Entry 4YDL (X-ray diffraction, 1.80 A resolution); this record covers chains G and L of the 3 polymer chains in the assembly.

== Chain G ==
Molecule: Envelope glycoprotein gp160
Source organism: Human immunodeficiency virus 1
UniProtKB: Q0ED31 (Q0ED31_9HIV1); the construct has insertions or renumbered stretches relative to UniProt, so the offset changes along the chain: 44-123 = UniProt 43-122; 199-301 = UniProt 201-303; 324-355 = UniProt 325-356; 357-397 = UniProt 357-397; 1 more segments
Chain sequence (353 residues; row label = number of the first residue in the row; note: 96 numbers in that range are skipped by the numbering (no residue carries them; nothing is unmodelled there)):
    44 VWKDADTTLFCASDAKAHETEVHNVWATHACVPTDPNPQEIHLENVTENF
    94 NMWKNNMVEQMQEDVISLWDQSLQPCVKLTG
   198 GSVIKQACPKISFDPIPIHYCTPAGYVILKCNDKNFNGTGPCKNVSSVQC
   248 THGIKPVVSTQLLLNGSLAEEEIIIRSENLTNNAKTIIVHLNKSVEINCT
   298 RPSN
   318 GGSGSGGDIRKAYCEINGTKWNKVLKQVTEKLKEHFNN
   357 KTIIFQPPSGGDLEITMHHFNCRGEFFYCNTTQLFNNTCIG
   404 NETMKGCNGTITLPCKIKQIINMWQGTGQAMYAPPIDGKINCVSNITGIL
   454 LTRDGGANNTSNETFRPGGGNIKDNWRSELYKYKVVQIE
Not modelled in the structure: 318-323, 404-406
Construct notes: linker (124, 198, 318-323)
Disulfides: Cys54-Cys74, Cys119-Cys205, Cys218-Cys247, Cys228-Cys239, Cys296-Cys331, Cys378-Cys445, Cys385-Cys418, Cys395-Cys410
Covalently attached groups: N-acetylglucosamine (NAG) linked to Asn234, Asn241, Asn262, Asn276, Asn289, Asn295, Asn334, Asn386, Asn392, Asn448

== Chain L ==
Molecule: Light chain of antibody C38-VRC18.02
Source organism: Homo sapiens
Notes: antibody fragment or engineered binder
Chain sequence (211 residues; numbered 1 to 214 plus 1 insertion-coded residue; 4 numbers in that range are skipped by the numbering (no residue carries them; nothing is unmodelled there); the number before each row is that of its first residue):
     1 EIVLTQSPGTLSLSPGETATLSCRTSQ
   27A G
    28 ILSNQLAWHQQRRGQPPRLLIYGGSNRAPGIPERFTGSGSGTDFVLTIKR
    78 LERDDFAVYYCQIL
    96 EFFGRGTRVEMNRTVAAPSVFIFPPSDEQLKSGTASVVCLLNNFYPREAK
   146 VQWKVDNALQSGNSQESVTEQDSKDSTYSLSSTLTLSKADYEKHKVYACE
   196 VTHQGLSSPVTKSFNRGEC
Disulfides: Cys23-Cys88, Cys134-Cys194
Covalently attached groups: N-acetylglucosamine (NAG) linked to Asn107
Residues lining bound ligands: N-acetylglucosamine (NAG; 2-acetamido-2-deoxy-beta-D-glucopyranose): Ile2, Gln27, Gly27A, Ile28, Leu29, Gln32

== Interface between chain G and chain L ==
Pairs across the interface (8; chain G residue first):
  Asn276(G) - Gln32(L)
  Thr278(G) - Leu91(L)
  Asn279(G) - Leu91(L)
  Asn280(G) - Glu96(L)  hydrogen bond
  Gly458(G) - Glu96(L)
  Gly459(G) - Glu96(L)  hydrogen bond (backbone-side chain)
  Ala460(G) - Glu1(L)
  Ala460(G) - Phe97(L)  hydrophobic
Other interface residues (no listed pair), chain L (8 interface residues in all): Ile2, Gln27, Leu29

== In short ==
7 residues of chain G and 8 residues of chain L are in contact, with 2 hydrogen bonds. Polar contacts include
Asn280(G)-Glu96(L) and Gly459(G)-Glu96(L). Ligands of chain L: N-acetylglucosamine. Covalently linked
N-acetylglucosamine: at Asn234(G), Asn241(G), Asn262(G), Asn276(G), Asn289(G) and Asn295(G) and 4 more.
Chain G is Envelope glycoprotein gp160 (Human immunodeficiency virus 1) and chain L is Light chain of antibody
C38-VRC18.02 (Homo sapiens); the structure, Crystal structure of broadly and potently neutralizing antibody
C38-VRC18.02 in complex with HIV-1 clade AE strain ..., was determined by X-ray diffraction together with
4YDI, 4YDJ, 4YDK and 4YE4 from the same study.
